Entry 7XWA (X-ray diffraction, 3.36 A resolution); this record covers chains A and B.

[Chain A]
Molecule: Processed angiotensin-converting enzyme 2
From: Homo sapiens
UniProtKB: Q9BYF1 (ACE2_HUMAN); residue numbers follow UniProt; this construct covers 19-617
Chain sequence (608 residues; each row starts with the number of its first residue):
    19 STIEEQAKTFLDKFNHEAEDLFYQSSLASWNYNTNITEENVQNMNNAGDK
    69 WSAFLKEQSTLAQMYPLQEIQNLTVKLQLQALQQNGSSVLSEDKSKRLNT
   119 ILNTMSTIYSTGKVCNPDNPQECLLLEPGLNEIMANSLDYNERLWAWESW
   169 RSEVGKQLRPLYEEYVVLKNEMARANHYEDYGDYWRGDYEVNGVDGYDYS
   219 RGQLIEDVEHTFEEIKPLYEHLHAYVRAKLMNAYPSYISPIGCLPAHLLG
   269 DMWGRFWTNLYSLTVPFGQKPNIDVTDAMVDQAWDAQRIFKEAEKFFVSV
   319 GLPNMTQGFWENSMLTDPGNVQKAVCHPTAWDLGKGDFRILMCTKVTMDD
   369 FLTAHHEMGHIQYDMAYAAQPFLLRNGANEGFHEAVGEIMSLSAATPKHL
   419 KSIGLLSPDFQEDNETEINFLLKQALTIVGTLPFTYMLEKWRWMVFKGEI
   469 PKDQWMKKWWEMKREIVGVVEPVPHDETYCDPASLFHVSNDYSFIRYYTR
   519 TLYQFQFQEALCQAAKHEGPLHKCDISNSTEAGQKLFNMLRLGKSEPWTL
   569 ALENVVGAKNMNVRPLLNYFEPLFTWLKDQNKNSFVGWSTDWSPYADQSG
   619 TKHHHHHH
Not modelled in the structure: 615-626
Sequence notes: expression tag (618-626)
Disulfide bonds: C133-C141, C344-C361, C530-C542
Covalent attachments: N-acetylglucosamine (NAG) linked to N53, N90, N322, N432, N546
Bound ions: Zn2+: H374, H378
Swiss-Prot annotation at these positions:
  - region (Interaction with SARS-CoV spike glycoprotein): D30 to Y41, M82 to P84, K353 to R357
  - active site: E375 (Proton acceptor), H505 (Proton donor)
  - binding site (chloride): R169, W477, K481
  - binding site (substrate): R273, H345, P346, Y515
  - binding site (Zn(2+)): H374, H378, E402
  - glycosylation (N-linked (GlcNAc...) asparagine): N53, N90, N103, N322, N432, N546

[Chain B]
Molecule: Spike protein S1
From: Severe acute respiratory syndrome coronavirus 2
UniProtKB: P0DTC2 (SPIKE_SARS2); numbering as in UniProt (aligned over 322-536)
Chain sequence (234 residues; each row starts with the number of its first residue):
   312 LLMGCVAETGPTESIVRFPNITNLCPFDEVFNATRFASVYAWNRKRISNC
   362 VADYSVLYNFAPFFAFKCYGVSPTKLNDLCFTNVYADSFVIRGNEVSQIA
   412 PGQTGNIADYNYKLPDDFTGCVIAWNSNKLDSKVGGNYNYRYRLFRKSNL
   462 KPFERDISTEIYQAGNKPCNGVAGVNCYFPLQSYGFRPTYGVGHQPYRVV
   512 VLSFELLHAPATVCGPKKSTNLVKNGTKHHHHHH
Not modelled in the structure: 312-332, 528-545
Sequence notes: expression tag (312-321, 537-545); engineered mutation D339 (Gly in P0DTC2), F371 (Ser in P0DTC2), P373 (Ser in P0DTC2), F375 (Ser in P0DTC2), A376 (Thr in P0DTC2), N405 (Asp in P0DTC2), S408 (Arg in P0DTC2), N417 (Lys in P0DTC2), K440 (Asn in P0DTC2), R452 (Leu in P0DTC2), N477 (Ser in P0DTC2), K478 (Thr in P0DTC2), A484 (Glu in P0DTC2), V486 (Phe in P0DTC2), R498 (Gln in P0DTC2), Y501 (Asn in P0DTC2), H505 (Tyr in P0DTC2)
Disulfide bonds: C336-C361, C379-C432, C391-C525, C480-C488
Swiss-Prot annotation at these positions:
  - region: N448 to Y451, Y453 to F456 (Immunodominant HLA epitope recognized by the CD8+)
  - glycosylation: T323 (O-linked (GalNAc) threonine), S325 (O-linked (HexNAc...) serine), N331 (N-linked (GlcNAc...) (complex) asparagine), N343 (N-linked (GlcNAc...) (complex) asparagine)
What the authors report for this chain:
  - mutagenesis - L452R: increased binding to Processed angiotensin-converting enzyme 2 (chain A)
  - mutagenesis - F486V: decreased binding to Processed angiotensin-converting enzyme 2 (chain A)
  - mutagenesis - F486V: decreased expression

[Chain A / chain B interface]
Contacting residue pairs - 35 pairs, chain A then chain B:
  S19(A) - A475(B)  hydrogen bond (side chain-backbone)
  S19(A) - N477(B)  hydrogen bond
  Q24(A) - A475(B)
  Q24(A) - N477(B)
  Q24(A) - N487(B)  hydrogen bond
  T27(A) - F456(B)
  T27(A) - A475(B)
  T27(A) - Y489(B)
  F28(A) - Y489(B)
  K31(A) - F456(B)
  K31(A) - Y489(B)
  K31(A) - Q493(B)
  H34(A) - Y453(B)  hydrogen bond
  H34(A) - L455(B)
  H34(A) - Q493(B)
  E35(A) - Q493(B)
  D38(A) - Y449(B)  hydrogen bond
  D38(A) - R498(B)  salt bridge
  D38(A) - Y501(B)
  Y41(A) - R498(B)
  Y41(A) - T500(B)  hydrogen bond
  Y41(A) - Y501(B)  hydrophobic
  Q42(A) - Y449(B)  hydrogen bond
  Q42(A) - R498(B)  hydrogen bond
  M82(A) - V486(B)  hydrophobic
  Y83(A) - N487(B)  hydrogen bond
  Y83(A) - Y489(B)  hydrogen bond
  N330(A) - T500(B)
  K353(A) - Y501(B)
  K353(A) - G502(B)  hydrogen bond (backbone-backbone)
  K353(A) - H505(B)  hydrogen bond (backbone-side chain)
  G354(A) - G502(B)
  G354(A) - H505(B)
  D355(A) - T500(B)
  R357(A) - T500(B)
Interface residues without a listed pair, chain A (19 interface residues in all): D30, E37
Interface residues without a listed pair, chain B (18 interface residues in all): N417, G476, G496
Interface features reported in the paper:
  - residue pairs: H34(A)-Q493(B), M82(A)-V486(B) (hydrophobic contact)

[In short]
The interface between chain A and chain B involves 19 residues on one side and 18 on the other; the contacts
include 12 hydrogen bonds and 1 salt bridge. Polar contacts include D38(A)-R498(B), S19(A)-A475(B) and
S19(A)-N477(B). The paper describes a contact between H34(A) and Q493(B); a hydrophobic contact between M82(A)
and V486(B). From the paper: L452R of chain B increases binding to Processed angiotensin-converting enzyme 2
(chain A); F486V of chain B reduces binding to Processed angiotensin-converting enzyme 2 (chain A).
Here chain A is Processed angiotensin-converting enzyme 2 (Homo sapiens) and chain B is Spike protein S1
(Severe acute respiratory syndrome coronavirus 2). Entry 7XWA (Crystal structure of the receptor binding
domain of SARS-CoV-2 Omicron BA.4/5 variant spike protein in complex ...) was determined by X-ray diffraction.
